6KSP - chains A and D of the 4 polymer chains in the assembly; structure by electron microscopy, 8.10 A resolution (very low resolution: no residue pairs are listed; an interface is given only as per-side residue counts).

# Chain A (and D)
Protein: Glutamate receptor ionotropic, delta-1
Source organism: Rattus norvegicus
Notes: chain D of this document is another copy of the same molecule, construct and numbering; everything in this record applies to it too
UniProt: Q62640 (GRID1_RAT); residues 1-851 here correspond to UniProt positions 21-871 (UniProt number = residue number + 20)
Sequence (856 residues; numbered 1 to 856; the number before each row is that of its first residue):
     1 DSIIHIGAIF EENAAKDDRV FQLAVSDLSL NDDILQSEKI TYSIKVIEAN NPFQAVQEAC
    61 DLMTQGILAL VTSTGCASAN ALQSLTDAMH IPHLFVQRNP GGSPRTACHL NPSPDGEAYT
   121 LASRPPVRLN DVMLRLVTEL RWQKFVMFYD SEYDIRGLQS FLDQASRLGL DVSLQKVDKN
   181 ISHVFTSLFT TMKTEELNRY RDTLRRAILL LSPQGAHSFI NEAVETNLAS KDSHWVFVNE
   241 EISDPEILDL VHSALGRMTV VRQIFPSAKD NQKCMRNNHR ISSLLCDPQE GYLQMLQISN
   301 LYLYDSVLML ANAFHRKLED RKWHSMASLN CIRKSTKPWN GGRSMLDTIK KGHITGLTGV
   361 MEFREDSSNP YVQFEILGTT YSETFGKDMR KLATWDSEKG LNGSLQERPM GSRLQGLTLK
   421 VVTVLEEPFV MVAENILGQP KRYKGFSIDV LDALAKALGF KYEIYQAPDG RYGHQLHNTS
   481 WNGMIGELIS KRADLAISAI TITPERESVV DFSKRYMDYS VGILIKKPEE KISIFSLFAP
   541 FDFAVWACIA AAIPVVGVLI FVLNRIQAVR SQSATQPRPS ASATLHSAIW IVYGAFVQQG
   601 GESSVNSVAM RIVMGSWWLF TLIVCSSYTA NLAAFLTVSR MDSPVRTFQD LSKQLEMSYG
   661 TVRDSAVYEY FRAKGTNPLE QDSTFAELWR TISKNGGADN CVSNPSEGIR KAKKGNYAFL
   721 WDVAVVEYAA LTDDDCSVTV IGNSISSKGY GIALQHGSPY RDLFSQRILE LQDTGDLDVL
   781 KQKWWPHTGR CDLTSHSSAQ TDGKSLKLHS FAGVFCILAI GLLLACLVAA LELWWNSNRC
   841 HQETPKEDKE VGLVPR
Not modelled in the structure: 1, 406-416, 528-531, 562-608, 638-643, 794-809, 839-856
Disulfides: Cys60-Cys331, Cys76-Cys108, Cys274-Cys286, Cys736-Cys791
What the authors report for this chain:
  - self-association interface (contacts with another copy of this molecule); pairs are residue here / residue on that copy: Ile155-Ile155, Lys514-Lys514, Ile155, Lys514
  - mutagenesis - A634C: increased signaling

# Chain A / chain D interface
At this resolution (8 A) residue pairs are not listed: 18 residues of chain A and 16 of chain D lie at the interface.

# In short
The interface between chain A and chain D involves 18 residues on one side and 16 on the other. From the
paper: A634C of chain A increases signaling; a self-association interface involving Ile155(A) and Lys514(A).
Both chains are Glutamate receptor ionotropic, delta-1 (Rattus norvegicus). Entry 6KSP (Rat GluD1
receptor(splayed conformation) in complex with 7-CKA and Calcium ions) was determined by electron microscopy
together with 6KSS from the same study.
